PDB entry 8JVA | electron microscopy, 2.81 A resolution | chains A and B of the 4 polymer chains in the assembly

# Chain A
Name: S2L20 light chain
Organism: Homo sapiens
Amino-acid sequence (236 residues; numbered -20 to 215; the number before each row is that of its first residue; numbers below 1 keep their minus sign (Met-20 is residue -20)):
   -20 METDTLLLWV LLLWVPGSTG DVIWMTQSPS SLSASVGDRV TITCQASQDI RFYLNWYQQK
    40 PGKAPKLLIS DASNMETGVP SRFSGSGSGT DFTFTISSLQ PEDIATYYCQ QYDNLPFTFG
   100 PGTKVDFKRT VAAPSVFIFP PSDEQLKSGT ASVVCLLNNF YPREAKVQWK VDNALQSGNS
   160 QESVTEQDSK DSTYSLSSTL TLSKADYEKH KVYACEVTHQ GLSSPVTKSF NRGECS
Unresolved in the structure: -20 to 0, 214-215
Cystine bridges: Cys23-Cys88, Cys134-Cys194

# Chain B
Name: S2L20 heavy chain
Organism: Homo sapiens
Amino-acid sequence (473 residues; numbered -20 to 453 plus 1 insertion-coded residue; 2 numbers in that range are skipped by the numbering (no residue carries them; nothing is unmodelled there); the number before each row is that of its first residue; numbers below 1 keep their minus sign (Met-20 is residue -20)):
   -20 METDTLLLWV LLLWVPGSTG DEVQLVESGG GVVQPGGSLR LSCAASGFTF NSYGMHWVRQ
    40 APGKGLEWVA FIR
   52A Y
    53 DGGNKYYADS VKGRFTISRD NSKNTLYLQM KSLRAEDTAV YYCANLKDSR YSGSYYDYWG
   113 QGTLVTVSSA STKGPSVFPL APSS
   139 KSTSGGTAAL GCLVKDYFPE PVTVSWNSGA LTSGVHTFPA VLQSSGLYSL SSVVTVPSSS
   199 LGTQTYICNV NHKPSNTKVD KRVEPKSCDK THTCPPCPAP ELLGGPSVFL FPPKPKDTLM
   259 ISRTPEVTCV VVDVSHEDPE VKFNWYVDGV EVHNAKTKPR EEQYNSTYRV VSVLTVLHQD
   319 WLNGKEYKCK VSNKALPAPI EKTISKAKGQ PREPQVYTLP PSRDELTKNQ VSLTCLVKGF
   379 YPSDIAVEWE SNGQPENNYK TTPPVLDSDG SFFLYSKLTV DKSRWQQGNV FSCSVMHEAL
   439 HNHYTQKSLS LSPGK
Unresolved in the structure: -20 to 0, 139-143, 200-453
Cystine bridges: Cys22-Cys95

# Chain A / chain B interface
Pairs across the interface (52; chain A residue first):
  Arg30(A) - Arg102(B)
  Tyr32(A) - Arg102(B)
  Asn34(A) - Lys99(B)  hydrogen bond (side chain-backbone)
  Tyr36(A) - Leu98(B)
  Gln38(A) - Gln39(B)  hydrogen bond
  Ala43(A) - Gly112(B)
  Pro44(A) - Leu45(B)  hydrophobic
  Pro44(A) - Trp111(B)
  Leu46(A) - Asp109(B)
  Ser49(A) - Lys99(B)
  Asp50(A) - Ser101(B)  hydrogen bond
  Glu55(A) - Lys99(B)  salt bridge
  Tyr91(A) - Asp100(B)
  Tyr91(A) - Ser101(B)
  Tyr91(A) - Arg102(B)
  Tyr91(A) - Tyr103(B)
  Asp92(A) - Arg102(B)  salt bridge
  Asp92(A) - Tyr103(B)  hydrogen bond (backbone-side chain)
  Asn93(A) - Tyr103(B)
  Leu94(A) - Trp47(B)  hydrophobic
  Leu94(A) - Tyr58(B)  hydrophobic
  Leu94(A) - Tyr103(B)
  Pro95(A) - Trp47(B)  hydrophobic
  Phe96(A) - His35(B)
  Phe96(A) - Trp47(B)
  Phe96(A) - Asp100(B)
  Phe98(A) - Leu45(B)
  Phe116(A) - Ala146(B)
  Phe116(A) - Ala147(B)  hydrophobic
  Phe118(A) - Leu132(B)  hydrophobic
  Phe118(A) - Ala133(B)
  Phe118(A) - Ala147(B)  hydrophobic
  Phe118(A) - Leu148(B)
  Pro119(A) - Leu132(B)
  Pro119(A) - Ala133(B)
  Ser121(A) - Phe130(B)
  Ser121(A) - Pro131(B)  hydrogen bond (side chain-backbone)
  Glu123(A) - Phe130(B)
  Glu123(A) - Pro131(B)
  Gln124(A) - Phe130(B)
  Gln124(A) - Pro131(B)
  Gln124(A) - Leu151(B)
  Ser127(A) - Phe130(B)
  Ser131(A) - Leu151(B)
  Leu135(A) - Val192(B)  hydrophobic
  Gln160(A) - Val179(B)
  Gln160(A) - Leu180(B)
  Ser162(A) - Phe176(B)
  Ser162(A) - Pro177(B)  hydrogen bond (side chain-backbone)
  Asp167(A) - His174(B)  salt bridge
  Ser174(A) - Phe176(B)
  Ser176(A) - Phe176(B)
Also at the interface, not in a pair above, chain A (41 interface residues in all): Tyr87, Gln89, Pro100, Pro120, Val133, Asn137, Val163, Thr164, Leu175
Also at the interface, not in a pair above, chain B (35 interface residues in all): Gly44, Phe50, Tyr94, Val129, Thr175, Gln181, Thr193

# In short
Chain A and chain B form an interface of 41 and 35 residues respectively; the contacts include 6 hydrogen
bonds and 3 salt bridges. Among the polar pairs are Glu55(A)-Lys99(B), Asp92(A)-Arg102(B) and
Asp167(A)-His174(B).
Here chain A is S2L20 light chain and chain B is S2L20 heavy chain, both from Homo sapiens. Entry 8JVA
(Cryo-EM structure of the N-terminal domain of Omicron BA.1 in complex with nanobody N235 and S2L20 ...) was
determined by electron microscopy.
